PDB entry 5K6A | X-ray diffraction, 1.70 A resolution | chains A and D of the 4 polymer chains in the assembly

[Chain A (and D)]
Molecule: Pteridine reductase
Organism: Trypanosoma brucei brucei
Notes: chain D of this document is another copy of the same molecule, construct and numbering; everything in this record applies to it too
UniProt: O76290 (O76290_TRYBB); residues 1-268 here = UniProt positions 1-268
Amino-acid sequence (288 residues; row label = number of the first residue in the row; numbers below 1 keep their minus sign (Met-19 is residue -19)):
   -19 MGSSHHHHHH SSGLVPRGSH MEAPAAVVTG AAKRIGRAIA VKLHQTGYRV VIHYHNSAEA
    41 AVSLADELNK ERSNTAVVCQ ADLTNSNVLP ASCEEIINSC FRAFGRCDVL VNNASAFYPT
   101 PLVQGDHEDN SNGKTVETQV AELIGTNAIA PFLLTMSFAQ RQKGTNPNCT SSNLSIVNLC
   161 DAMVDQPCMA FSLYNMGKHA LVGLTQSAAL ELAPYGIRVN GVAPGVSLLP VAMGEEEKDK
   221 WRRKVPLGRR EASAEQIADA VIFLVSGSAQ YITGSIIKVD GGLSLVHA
Disordered / not traced: -19 to 1, 104-113, 143-151
Construct notes: initiating methionine (-19); expression tag (-18 to 0)
Modified / non-standard residues: Cys168 (S-oxy cysteine; CSX)
Ligand contacts:
  - 6QT ((2R)-2-(3-hydroxyphenyl)-6-oxidanyl-2,3-dihydrochromen-4-one): Arg14, Ser95, Phe97, Asp161, Met163, Cys168, Tyr174, Gly205, Val206, Leu208, Leu209, Pro210, Trp221, Leu263
  - NADP (NAP; NADP nicotinamide-adenine-dinucleotide phosphate): Gly10, Lys13, Arg14, Ile15, Gly16, His33, Tyr34, His35, Asn36, Ser37, Ala61, Asp62, Leu63, Thr64, Asn93, Ala94, Ser95, Ala96, Thr126, Asn127, Leu159, Cys160, Asp161, Tyr174, Lys178, Pro204, Gly205, Val206, Ser207, Leu208
What the authors report for this chain:
  - catalytic residues: Asp161, Tyr174, Lys178 (citing earlier work)
  - binding site for 6QT: Arg14, Ser95, Phe97, Asp161, Met163, Tyr174, Val206, Leu209, Trp221, Leu263

[Interface between chain A and chain D]
Residue-residue contacts - 25 pairs, chain A then chain D:
  Met163(A) - His267(D)
  Asp165(A) - Leu265(D)
  Gln166(A) - Gln166(D)  hydrogen bond
  Gln166(A) - Ser264(D)
  Gln166(A) - Leu265(D)
  Gln166(A) - His267(D)
  Pro167(A) - Leu265(D)
  Pro167(A) - His267(D)
  Cys168(A) - His267(D)
  Trp221(A) - His267(D)
  Lys224(A) - Ala268(D)  hydrogen bond (side chain-backbone)
  Ser264(A) - Gln166(D)
  Leu265(A) - Asp165(D)
  Leu265(A) - Gln166(D)
  Leu265(A) - Pro167(D)
  Val266(A) - Ala268(D)  hydrophobic
  His267(A) - Met163(D)
  His267(A) - Gln166(D)
  His267(A) - Pro167(D)
  His267(A) - Cys168(D)
  His267(A) - Trp221(D)
  His267(A) - Ala268(D)
  Ala268(A) - Lys224(D)  hydrogen bond (backbone-side chain)
  Ala268(A) - Val266(D)  hydrophobic
  Ala268(A) - His267(D)
Also at the interface, not in a pair above, chain A (13 interface residues in all): Leu263
Also at the interface, not in a pair above, chain D (13 interface residues in all): Leu263

[Overview]
The chain A/chain D interface involves 13 residues from each chain; the contacts include 3 hydrogen bonds.
Polar pairs include Gln166(A)-Gln166(D) and Lys224(A)-Ala268(D). Bound to chain A: NADP and compound 6QT. From
the paper: catalytic residues Asp161(A), Tyr174(A) and Lys178(A); a binding site for 6QT at Arg14(A), Ser95(A)
and Phe97(A) among others.
Both chains are Pteridine reductase (Trypanosoma brucei brucei). Entry 5K6A (Trypanosoma brucei Pteridine
reductase 1 (PTR1) in complex with compound 1) was determined by X-ray diffraction (same publication as 5L42
and 5L4N).
